Entry 4R3L (X-ray diffraction, 1.84 A resolution); this record covers chains A and B.

[Chain A]
Name: Uncharacterized N-acetyltransferase SSO0209
From: Sulfolobus solfataricus P2
Notes: EC 2.3.1.-
UniProtKB: Q980R9 (Y209_SULSO); numbering as in UniProt (aligned over 1-167)
Amino-acid sequence (173 residues; each row starts with the number of its first residue):
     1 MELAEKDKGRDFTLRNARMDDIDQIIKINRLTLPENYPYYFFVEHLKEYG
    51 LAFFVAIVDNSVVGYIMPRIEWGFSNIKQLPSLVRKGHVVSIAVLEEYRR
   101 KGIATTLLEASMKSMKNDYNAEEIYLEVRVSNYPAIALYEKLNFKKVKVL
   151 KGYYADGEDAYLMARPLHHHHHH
Not modelled in the structure: 1-10, 168-173
Differences from the reference sequence: expression tag (168-173)
Ligand contacts: coenzyme A (COA): Thr-32, Leu-33, Ile-92, Ala-93, Val-94, Arg-99, Arg-100, Lys-101, Gly-102, Ile-103, Ala-104, Thr-105, Glu-127, Val-128, Asn-132, Tyr-133, Pro-134, Ala-135, Ala-137, Leu-138, Tyr-139, Lys-141
UniProt features mapped onto this chain:
  - binding site (substrate): Tyr-37, Tyr-154
  - binding site (Zn(2+)): His-88, Glu-127
  - binding site (acetyl-CoA): Ile-92 to Val-94, Arg-100 to Thr-105, Asn-132, Tyr-139 to Lys-141
  - site: Glu-35 (Plays an important role in substrate specificity), Ser-75 (Plays an important role in modulating multiple conformations of loop regions and contributes to protein thermostability), Ser-82 (Plays an important role in modulating multiple conformations of loop regions and contributes to protein thermostability)
  - mutagenesis: Leu-33 (L33A: 20- and 2-fold decrease of the catalytic efficiency and affinity for Ser-N-terminal peptide ...), Pro-34 (P34A: 20-fold decrease of the catalytic efficiency for Ser-N-terminal peptide, but almost same affinity compared to the wild-type ...), Glu-35 (E35A: Slight increase of the catalytic efficiency for Ser-N-terminal peptide, but 4-fold decrease of the affinity compared to the wild-type ...), Tyr-37 (Y37A: 34-fold decrease of the catalytic efficiency for Ser-N-terminal peptide and slight decrease of the affinity compared to the wild-type ...), Ser-75 (S75A: Has a melting temperature about 3 degrees Celsius lower than that of the wild-type), Ser-82 (S82A: Has a melting temperature about 3 degrees Celsius lower than that of the wild-type), His-88 (H88A: 2.5- and 1.5-fold decrease of the catalytic efficiency and affinity for Ser-N-terminal peptide compared to the wild-type, respectively ...), Arg-100 (R100A: 7-fold decrease of the affinity, with no significant difference in the catalytic efficiency. Same fold compared to the wild-type), Thr-105 (T105A: 3-fold decrease of the affinity, with no significant difference in the catalytic efficiency. Same fold compared to the wild-type), Tyr-125 (Y125A: Same catalytic efficiency and 1.7-fold decrease of the affinity for Ser-N-terminal peptide compared to the wild-type ...), Glu-127 (E127A: Same catalytic efficiency and slight decrease of the affinity for Ser-N-terminal peptide compared to the wild-type. Loss of acetyltransferase activity for Met-N-terminal peptide ...), Arg-129 (R129A: Slight decrease of the catalytic efficiency and of the affinity for Ser-N-terminal peptide compared to teh wild-type ...), 2 further mutagenesis entries in UniProt
What the authors report for this chain:
  - binding site for coenzyme A: Arg-100, Asn-132
  - binding site for N-terminal 6-mer peptide from Alba (chain B): Glu-35, Tyr-37, Glu-127, Tyr-153, Tyr-154
  - specificity-determining residues: Glu-35
  - mutagenesis - E35A, E35F, E35V, E35W: decreased catalytic activity with N-terminal 6-mer peptide from Alba (chain B)
  - mutagenesis - E35A, E35V (5-fold): increased catalytic activity on SSB substrate
  - mutagenesis - E35F (2-fold), E35V (2-fold): increased catalytic activity on Hjc substrate peptide
  - mutagenesis - R100A: unchanged catalytic activity
  - mutagenesis - T105A, N132A: unchanged catalytic activity on coenzyme A

[Chain B]
Name: N-terminal 6-mer peptide from Alba
Amino-acid sequence (6 residues; row label = number of the first residue in the row):
     1 SSGTPT
Not modelled in the structure: 3-6

[How chain A and chain B interact]
Residue-residue contacts - 11 pairs, chain A then chain B:
  Glu-35(A) / Ser-1(B)
  Tyr-37(A) / Ser-2(B)  hydrogen bond (side chain-backbone)
  His-88(A) / Ser-2(B)  hydrogen bond
  Val-89(A) / Ser-2(B)
  Val-90(A) / Ser-1(B)
  Val-90(A) / Ser-2(B)
  Glu-127(A) / Ser-1(B)  hydrogen bond (backbone-backbone)
  Glu-127(A) / Ser-2(B)  hydrogen bond
  Val-128(A) / Ser-1(B)
  Tyr-153(A) / Ser-2(B)
  Tyr-154(A) / Ser-1(B)  hydrogen bond (side chain-backbone)
Interface residues without a listed pair, chain A (11 interface residues in all): Leu-33, Arg-129

[Summary]
The interface between chain A and chain B involves 11 residues on one side and 2 on the other, with 5 hydrogen
bonds. Polar contacts include Tyr-37(A)/Ser-2(B), His-88(A)/Ser-2(B) and Glu-127(A)/Ser-2(B). The paper
reports a binding site for N-terminal 6-mer peptide from Alba (chain B) at Glu-35(A), Tyr-37(A) and Glu-127(A)
among others; E35A, E35F and E35V of chain A, among others, reduce catalytic activity with N-terminal 6-mer
peptide from Alba (chain B); 7 substitutions were tested in all.
Chain A is Uncharacterized N-acetyltransferase SSO0209 (Sulfolobus solfataricus P2) and chain B is N-terminal
6-mer peptide from Alba; the structure, Crystal structure of Ard1 N-terminal acetyltransferase from Sulfolobus
solfataricus bound to substrate peptide fragment and CoA, was determined by X-ray diffraction, deposited
together with 4R3K.
